PDB entry 2MEV | X-ray diffraction, 3.00 A resolution | chains 1 and 4 of the 4 polymer chains in the assembly

== Chain 1 ==
Protein: Mengo virus coat protein (subunit VP1)
From: Mengo virus
Reference sequence: P12296 (POLG_ENMGO); residues 1-277 here correspond to UniProt positions 558-834 (UniProt number = residue number + 557)
Amino-acid sequence (277 residues; each row starts with the number of its first residue):
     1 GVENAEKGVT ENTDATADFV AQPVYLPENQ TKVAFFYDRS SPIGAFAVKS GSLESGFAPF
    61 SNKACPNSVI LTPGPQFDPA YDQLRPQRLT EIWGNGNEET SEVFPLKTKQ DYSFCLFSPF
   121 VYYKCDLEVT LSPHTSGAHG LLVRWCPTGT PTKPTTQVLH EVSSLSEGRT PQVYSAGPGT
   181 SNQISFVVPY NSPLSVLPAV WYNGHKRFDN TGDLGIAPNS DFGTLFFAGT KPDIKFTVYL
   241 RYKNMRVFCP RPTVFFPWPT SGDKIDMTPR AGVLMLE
Not modelled in the structure: 269-277

== Chain 4 ==
Protein: Mengo virus coat protein (subunit VP4)
From: Mengo virus
Reference sequence: P12296 (POLG_ENMGO); residue numbers follow UniProt; this construct covers 1-70
Amino-acid sequence (70 residues; numbered 1 to 70; the number before each row is that of its first residue):
     1 GNSTSSDKNN SSSEGNEGVI INNFYSNQYQ NSIDLSANAT GSDPPKTYGQ FSNLLSGAVN
    61 AFSNMLPLLA
Not modelled in the structure: 1-12
Swiss-Prot annotation at these positions:
  - binding site (RNA): Thr47, Gly49
  - modified residue: Thr47 (Phosphothreonine)

== Chain 1 / chain 4 interface ==
Contacting residue pairs (15; chain 1 residue first):
  Lys32(1) - Ser13(4)
  Ala34(1) - Gly15(4)
  Phe35(1) - Glu14(4)
  Phe35(1) - Gly15(4)
  Phe35(1) - Asn16(4)
  Asp38(1) - Gly15(4)
  Asp38(1) - Asn16(4)  hydrogen bond (side chain-backbone)
  Asp38(1) - Glu17(4)
  Lys124(1) - Asp34(4)  salt bridge
  Asp126(1) - Asn31(4)
  Asp126(1) - Ser32(4)  hydrogen bond
  Arg241(1) - Asn16(4)  hydrogen bond (side chain-backbone)
  Lys243(1) - Glu17(4)  salt bridge
  Asn244(1) - Asn31(4)
  Arg246(1) - Asp34(4)  salt bridge
Other interface residues (no listed pair), chain 1 (14 interface residues in all): Arg39, Val187, Pro189, Tyr190
Other interface residues (no listed pair), chain 4 (9 interface residues in all): Gln30

== Summary ==
14 residues of chain 1 face 9 of chain 4 across their interface, with 3 hydrogen bonds and 3 salt bridges.
Among the polar pairs are Lys124(1)-Asp34(4), Lys243(1)-Glu17(4) and Arg246(1)-Asp34(4). From UniProt:
RNA-binding residues Thr47(4) and Gly49(4) on chain 4.
Here chain 1 is Mengo virus coat protein (subunit VP1) and chain 4 is Mengo virus coat protein (subunit VP4),
both from Mengo virus. Entry 2MEV (Structural refinement and analysis of mengo virus) was determined by X-ray
diffraction.
